Entry 3CSZ (X-ray diffraction, 1.80 A resolution); this record covers chain A.

[Chain A]
Molecule: Morphogenesis protein 1
From: Bacteriophage phi-29
UniProtKB: P15132 (VG13_BPPH2); residue numbers follow UniProt; this construct covers 1-159
Amino-acid sequence (159 residues; each row starts with the number of its first residue):
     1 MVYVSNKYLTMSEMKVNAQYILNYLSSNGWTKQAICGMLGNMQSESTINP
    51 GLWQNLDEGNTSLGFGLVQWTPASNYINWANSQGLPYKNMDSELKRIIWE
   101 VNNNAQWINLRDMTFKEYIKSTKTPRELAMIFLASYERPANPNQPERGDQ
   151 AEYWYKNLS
Swiss-Prot annotation at these positions:
  - active site: Glu-45 (For lysozyme-like glycosidase activity)
  - binding site (substrate): Glu-45, Thr-71, Gln-106, Glu-137 to Ala-140

[Overview]
UniProt lists active-site residue Glu-45 and 7 substrate-binding residues.
Chain A is Morphogenesis protein 1 (Bacteriophage phi-29); the structure, Crystal and cryoEM structural
studies of a cell wall degrading enzyme in the bacteriophage phi29 tail, was determined by X-ray diffraction,
deposited together with 3CSQ, 3CSR, 3CT0, 3CT1 and 3CT5.
